PDB entry 2Y40 | X-ray diffraction, 2.50 A resolution | chains A and B

# Chain A (and B)
Molecule: 3-isopropylmalate dehydrogenase
Organism: Thermus thermophilus
Notes: EC 1.1.1.85; chain B of this document is another copy of the same molecule, construct and numbering; everything in this record applies to it too
UniProtKB: Q5SIY4 (LEU3_THET8); residues 1-345 here = UniProt positions 1-345
Sequence (359 residues; each row starts with the number of its first residue; numbers below 1 keep their minus sign (Met-2 is residue -2)):
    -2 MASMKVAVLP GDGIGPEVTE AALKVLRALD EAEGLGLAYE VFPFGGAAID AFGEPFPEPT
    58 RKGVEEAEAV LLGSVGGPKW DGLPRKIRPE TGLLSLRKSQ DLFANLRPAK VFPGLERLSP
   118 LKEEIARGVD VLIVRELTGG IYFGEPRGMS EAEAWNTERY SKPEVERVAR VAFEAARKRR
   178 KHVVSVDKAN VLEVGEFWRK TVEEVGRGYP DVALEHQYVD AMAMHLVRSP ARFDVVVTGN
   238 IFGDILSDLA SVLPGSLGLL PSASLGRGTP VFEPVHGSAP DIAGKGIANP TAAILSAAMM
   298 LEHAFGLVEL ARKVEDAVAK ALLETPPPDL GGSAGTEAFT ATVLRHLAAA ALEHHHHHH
Not modelled in the structure: -2 to 0, 348-356 (chain B: -2 to 0, 347-356)
Differences from the reference sequence: expression tag (-2 to 0, 346-356)
Metal / ion sites: Mn2+ site 1: Asp217 (shared with Asp241(B), Asp245(B) of chain B); Mn2+ site 2: Asp241, Asp245 (shared with Asp217(B) of chain B)
UniProt features mapped onto this chain:
  - binding site (NAD(+)): Gly274 to Asn286
  - binding site (substrate): Arg94, Arg104, Arg132, Asp217
  - binding site (Mg(2+)): Asp217, Asp241, Asp245
  - site (Important for catalysis): Tyr139, Lys185

# Interface between chain A and chain B
Contacting residue pairs (108; chain A residue first):
  Glu113(A) with Lys119(B), hydrogen bond (backbone-side chain)
  Arg114(A) with Lys119(B)
  Ser116(A) with Lys119(B), hydrogen bond (backbone-side chain)
  Pro117(A) with Leu118(B); Lys119(B), hydrogen bond (backbone-backbone); Ile122(B); Val224(B), hydrophobic
  Leu118(A) with Pro117(B); Leu118(B), hydrophobic; Lys119(B), hydrogen bond (backbone-side chain)
  Lys119(A) with Glu113(B), hydrogen bond (side chain-backbone); Arg114(B); Ser116(B), hydrogen bond (side chain-backbone); Pro117(B), hydrogen bond (backbone-backbone); Leu118(B), hydrogen bond (side chain-backbone); Lys119(B)
  Ile122(A) with Pro117(B), hydrophobic
  Ile138(A) with Glu155(B); Leu189(B), hydrophobic
  Tyr139(A) with Lys185(B); Val188(B), hydrophobic
  Arg144(A) with Val188(B), hydrogen bond (side chain-backbone); Glu190(B), salt bridge
  Gly145(A) with Glu190(B)
  Met146(A) with Glu190(B); Phe194(B), hydrophobic
  Ser147(A) with Phe194(B)
  Glu148(A) with Phe194(B); Lys197(B), salt bridge
  Ala149(A) with Ser158(B); Lys159(B), hydrogen bond (backbone-backbone); Phe194(B)
  Glu150(A) with Arg156(B), salt bridge; Tyr157(B); Phe194(B)
  Ala151(A) with Arg156(B); Tyr157(B), hydrogen bond (backbone-backbone); Val191(B); Phe194(B), hydrophobic
  Trp152(A) with Glu155(B); Val191(B)
  Asn153(A) with Asn153(B); Thr154(B); Glu155(B), hydrogen bond (backbone-backbone); Leu189(B); Glu190(B), hydrogen bond; Val191(B), hydrogen bond (side chain-backbone)
  Thr154(A) with Trp152(B); Asn153(B)
  Glu155(A) with Ile138(B); Ala151(B); Trp152(B); Asn153(B), hydrogen bond (backbone-backbone)
  Arg156(A) with Glu150(B), salt bridge; Ala151(B)
  Tyr157(A) with Glu150(B); Ala151(B), hydrogen bond (backbone-backbone)
  Ser158(A) with Ala149(B); Glu150(B)
  Lys159(A) with Glu148(B); Ala149(B), hydrogen bond (backbone-backbone)
  Lys185(A) with Tyr139(B); Asp241(B), salt bridge
  Val188(A) with Tyr139(B), hydrophobic; Arg144(B), hydrogen bond (backbone-side chain)
  Leu189(A) with Ile138(B); Asn153(B)
  Glu190(A) with Arg144(B), salt bridge; Gly145(B); Ala151(B); Asn153(B), hydrogen bond (backbone-side chain)
  Val191(A) with Ala151(B), hydrophobic; Trp152(B), hydrophobic; Asn153(B), hydrogen bond (backbone-side chain)
  Glu193(A) with Met146(B)
  Phe194(A) with Met146(B), hydrophobic; Ser147(B); Glu148(B); Ala149(B); Glu150(B); Ala151(B), hydrophobic
  Asp217(A) with Asp241(B); Asp245(B)
  Ala220(A) with Leu246(B)
  Met221(A) with Asp245(B); Val249(B), hydrophobic; Leu254(B), hydrophobic
  Val224(A) with Pro117(B), hydrophobic; Leu246(B), hydrophobic; Val249(B), hydrophobic
  Arg225(A) with Val249(B); Leu254(B)
  Ile238(A) with Phe239(B), hydrophobic
  Phe239(A) with Ile238(B), hydrophobic
  Asp241(A) with Lys185(B), salt bridge; Asp217(B)
  Ile242(A) with Val216(B), hydrophobic; Ala220(B), hydrophobic
  Asp245(A) with Asp217(B); Met221(B)
  Leu246(A) with Ala220(B); Val224(B), hydrophobic
  Ser248(A) with Met221(B)
  Val249(A) with Met221(B), hydrophobic; Val224(B), hydrophobic; Arg225(B)
  Leu254(A) with Met221(B), hydrophobic; Arg225(B)
Other interface residues (no listed pair), chain A (48 interface residues in all): Lys197, Val216
Other interface residues (no listed pair), chain B (49 interface residues in all): Glu120, Glu193, Ile242, Ser248

# Summary
48 residues of chain A face 49 of chain B across their interface, with 20 hydrogen bonds and 7 salt bridges.
Polar contacts include Arg144(A)-Glu190(B), Glu148(A)-Lys197(B) and Glu150(A)-Arg156(B). Curated annotation
(UniProt) lists 13 NAD+-binding residues, 4 substrate-binding residues and 3 Mg2+-binding residues on chain A.
Chain A and chain B are both 3-isopropylmalate dehydrogenase (Thermus thermophilus); the structure, Structure
of Isopropylmalate dehydrogenase from Thermus thermophilus - complex with Mn, was determined by X-ray
diffraction together with 2Y3Z, 2Y41 and 2Y42 from the same study.
